9DMI - chains A and B; structure by electron microscopy, 3.35 A resolution.

== Chain A ==
Molecule: Leucine-rich repeat serine/threonine-protein kinase 2
Source organism: Homo sapiens
Notes: EC 2.7.11.1, 3.6.5.-
UniProtKB: Q5S007 (LRRK2_HUMAN); residues 1333-2527 here = UniProt positions 1333-2527
Chain sequence (1195 residues; row label = number of the first residue in the row):
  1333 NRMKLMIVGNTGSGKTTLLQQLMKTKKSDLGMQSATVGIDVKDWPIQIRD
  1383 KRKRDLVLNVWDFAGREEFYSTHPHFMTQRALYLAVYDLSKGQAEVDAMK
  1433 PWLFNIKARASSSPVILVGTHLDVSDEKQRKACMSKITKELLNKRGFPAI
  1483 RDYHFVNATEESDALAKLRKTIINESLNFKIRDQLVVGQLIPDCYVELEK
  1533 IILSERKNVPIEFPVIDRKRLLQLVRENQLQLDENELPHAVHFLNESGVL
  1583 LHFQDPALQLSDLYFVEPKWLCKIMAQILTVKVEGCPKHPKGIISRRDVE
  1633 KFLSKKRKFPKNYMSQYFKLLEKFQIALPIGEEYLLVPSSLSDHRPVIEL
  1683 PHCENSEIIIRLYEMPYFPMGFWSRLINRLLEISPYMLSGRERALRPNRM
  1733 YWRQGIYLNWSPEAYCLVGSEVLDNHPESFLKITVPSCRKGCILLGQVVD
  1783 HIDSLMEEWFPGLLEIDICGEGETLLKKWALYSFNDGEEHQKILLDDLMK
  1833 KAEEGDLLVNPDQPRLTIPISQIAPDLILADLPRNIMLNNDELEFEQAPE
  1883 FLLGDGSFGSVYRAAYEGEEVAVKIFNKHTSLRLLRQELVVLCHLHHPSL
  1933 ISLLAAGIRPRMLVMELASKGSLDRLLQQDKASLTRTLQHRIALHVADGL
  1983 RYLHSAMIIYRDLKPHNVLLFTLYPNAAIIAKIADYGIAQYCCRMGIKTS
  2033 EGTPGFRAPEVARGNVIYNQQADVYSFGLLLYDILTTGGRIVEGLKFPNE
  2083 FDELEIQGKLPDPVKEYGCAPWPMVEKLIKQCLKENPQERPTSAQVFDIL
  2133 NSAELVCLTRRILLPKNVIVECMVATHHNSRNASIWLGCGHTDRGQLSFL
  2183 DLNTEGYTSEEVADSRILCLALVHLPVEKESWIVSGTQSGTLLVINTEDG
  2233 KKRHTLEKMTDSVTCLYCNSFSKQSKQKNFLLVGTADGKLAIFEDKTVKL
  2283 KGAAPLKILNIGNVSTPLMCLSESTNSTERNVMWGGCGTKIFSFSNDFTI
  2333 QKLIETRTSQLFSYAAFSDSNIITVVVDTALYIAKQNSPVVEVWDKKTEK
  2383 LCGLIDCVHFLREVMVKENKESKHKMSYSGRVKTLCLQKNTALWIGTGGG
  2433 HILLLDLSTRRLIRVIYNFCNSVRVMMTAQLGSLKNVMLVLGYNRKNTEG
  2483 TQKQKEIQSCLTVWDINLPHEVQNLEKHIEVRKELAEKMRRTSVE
Not modelled in the structure: 1333, 1356-1369, 1379-1387, 1407-1413, 1441-1445, 1457-1460, 1511-1527, 1542-1574, 1584-1593, 1614-1638, 1661-1667, 1675-1683, 1718-1730, 1753-1759, 1795-1805, 1846-1848, 1886-1890, 2021-2032, 2044-2049, 2075-2088, 2161-2163, 2209-2212, 2252-2261, 2307-2311, 2397-2409, 2465-2466, 2477-2488, 2527
Disulfide bonds: Cys2452-Cys2492
Ligand contacts: A1A7Q (N-[3-tert-butyl-1-(4-methylphenyl)-1H-pyrazol-5-yl]-N'-{(3M)-3-[2-chloro-4-(morpholin-4-yl)-7H-pyrrolo[2,3-d]pyrimidin-5-yl]phenyl}urea): Leu1885, Val1893, Ala1904, Lys1906, Gln1919, Glu1920, Val1923, Leu1924, Leu1927, Leu1932, Ile1933, Met1947, Glu1948, Leu1949, Ala1950, Gly1953, Ser1954, Leu1985, Tyr1992, His1998, Leu2001, Ile2015, Ala2016, Asp2017, Tyr2018
Swiss-Prot annotation at these positions:
  - active site: Asp1994 (Proton acceptor)
  - binding site (GTP): Gly1341 to Thr1348, Asn2295 to Thr2298
  - binding site (ATP): Leu1885, Asp1887, Gly1888, Gly1891, Val1893, Ala1904, Lys1906, Met1947, Glu1948, Ala1950, Ser1954, Arg1957, His1998, Leu2001, Ala2016, Asp2017
  - modified residue: Ser1444 (Phosphoserine)
What the authors report for this chain:
  - conformationally variable residues (side-chain flip): Lys1906, Glu1920, Tyr2018
  - disease-associated variants - G2019S: increased catalytic activity (citing earlier work)

== Chain B ==
Molecule: E11 DARPin
Source organism: synthetic construct
Notes: antibody fragment or engineered binder
Chain sequence (182 residues; numbered 1 to 182; the number before each row is that of its first residue):
     1 MRGSHHHHHHHHGSDLGKKLLEAARAGQDDEVRILMANGADVNATDEAGV
    51 TPLHLAADSGHLEIVEVLLKTGADVNAWDHYGFTPLHLAAHVGHLEIVEV
   101 LLKAGADVNAQDHAGWTPLHLAALYGHLEIVEVLLKHGADVNAQDMWGET
   151 PFDLAIDNGNEDIAEVLQKAAKLNDYKDDDDK
Not modelled in the structure: 1-51, 156-161, 172-182

== How chain A and chain B interact ==
Residue-residue contacts (17; chain A residue first):
  Tyr2346(A) with Asp58(B); Phe83(B); Leu88(B), hydrophobic
  Ala2347(A) with Asp58(B)
  Ala2348(A) with His91(B); Val92(B), hydrophobic
  Phe2349(A) with Tyr81(B), hydrophobic; Phe83(B), hydrophobic
  Pro2371(A) with Tyr81(B), hydrophobic
  Asp2388(A) with Tyr81(B)
  Val2390(A) with Tyr81(B), hydrophobic
  Tyr2410(A) with His113(B); Met146(B)
  Ser2411(A) with His113(B), hydrogen bond (backbone-side chain); Trp147(B)
  Arg2413(A) with Phe83(B); Trp116(B)
Interface residues without a listed pair, chain A (15 interface residues in all): Val2372, Arg2394, Gly2430, Asn2453, Ser2454
Interface residues without a listed pair, chain B (15 interface residues in all): Asp79, His80, Ala114, Leu121, Tyr125

== In short ==
Chain A and chain B each contribute 15 residues to their interface; the contacts include 1 hydrogen bond. Its
one hydrogen-bonded contact is Ser2411(A)-His113(B). Bound to chain A: compound A1A7Q. From the paper: G2019S
of chain A increases catalytic activity; conformational variability at Lys1906(A), Glu1920(A) and Tyr2018(A).
Chain A is Leucine-rich repeat serine/threonine-protein kinase 2 (Homo sapiens) and chain B is E11 DARPin
(synthetic construct); the structure, Structure of the C-terminal half of LRRK2 bound to RN277 (Type-II
inhibitor), was determined by electron microscopy, deposited together with 9EZ3.
